9JSZ - chains A and B of the 16 polymer chains in the assembly; structure by electron microscopy, 3.18 A resolution.

[Chain A]
Name: Ago
Organism: Novosphingopyxis baekryungensis DSM 16222
Amino-acid sequence (485 residues; row label = number of the first residue in the row):
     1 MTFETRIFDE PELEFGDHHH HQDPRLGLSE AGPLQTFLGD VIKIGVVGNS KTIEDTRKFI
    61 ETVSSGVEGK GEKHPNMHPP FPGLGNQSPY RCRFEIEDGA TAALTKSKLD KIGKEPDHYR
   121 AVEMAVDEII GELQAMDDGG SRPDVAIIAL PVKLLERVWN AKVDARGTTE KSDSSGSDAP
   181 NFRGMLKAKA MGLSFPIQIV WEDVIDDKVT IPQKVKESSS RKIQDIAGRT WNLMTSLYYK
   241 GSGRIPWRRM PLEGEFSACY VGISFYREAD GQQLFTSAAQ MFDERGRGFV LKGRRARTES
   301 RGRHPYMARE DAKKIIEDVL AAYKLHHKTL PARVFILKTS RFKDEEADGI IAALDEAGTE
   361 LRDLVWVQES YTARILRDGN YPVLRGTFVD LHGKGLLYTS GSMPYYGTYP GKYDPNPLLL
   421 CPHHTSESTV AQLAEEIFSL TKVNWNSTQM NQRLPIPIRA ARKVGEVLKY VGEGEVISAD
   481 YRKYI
Not modelled in the structure: 163-178
Ion coordination: Mg2+: I485 (shared with 3 residues of chain C)
From the paper describing this entry:
  - self-association interface (contacts with another copy of this molecule); pairs are residue here / residue on that copy: R285-F256 (cation-pi contact), R287-E253
  - mutagenesis - E97A/G140A/R142A/R244A, Q134A/R142A/R295A/D480A, E253A/F256A/R285A/R287A/K324A/E360A: abolished catalytic activity
  - conformationally variable residues (loop rearrangement): Q280 to M307

[Chain B]
Name: Dren-apaz
Organism: Novosphingopyxis baekryungensis DSM 16222
Amino-acid sequence (442 residues; row label = number of the first residue in the row):
     1 MTKKITANQI IGEIGENEVR GRFLTLGWQF DGRSRLEAGI DGIAEVMNEG QPMARMIAVQ
    61 IKSTKEGKYT SESDTSFTYL LRTQDLAYWR GSNLPVIVVF YRQSDHSFYW KEVSRDAGPG
   121 ERRLNIDKVA DLFNASTVNK LAALTVPKTG LGYYVPPLGG GEDALINMLP LTLPNEMYIA
   181 STTYEPRKAI AVILNGDGPK RFDWVINGGT FWSFHDPRTS ACSEIVDIDQ VEAINTKELA
   241 LHDDIDEQNR FSHLLRQTLR YQTDSDLGWD KDHKALYFRA IEREVSRNFA YTSSKKKTDA
   301 NVVSVFKNSK DETRVSFVRH HAFSPRFELM ADQWYLIITP TYYYTTNGYA PHQFAAPLLA
   361 GKKRLDKSAA LRGQVIMWHR FLTQSDHEDL FHSEETPEAY LMFGEPPSIH LDVRVPEDGW
   421 VKEKVKRIDE AAQGEGLFSD DI
Not modelled in the structure: 1-5, 385-396, 425-442
From the paper describing this entry:
  - mutagenesis - E13A/N17A/R20A/Q29A/D31A/R33A/E45A, D41A, Q60A: abolished catalytic activity
  - mutagenesis - K62A: decreased catalytic activity

[How chain A and chain B interact]
Contacting residue pairs - 59 pairs, chain A then chain B:
  M1(A) - M330(B)
  M1(A) - Y335(B)
  M1(A) - P407(B)
  F3(A) - I166(B)  hydrophobic
  F3(A) - I409(B)
  T5(A) - H410(B)
  T5(A) - D412(B)
  I7(A) - V413(B)  hydrophobic
  Q22(A) - Y154(B)  hydrogen bond
  E72(A) - K148(B)
  P75(A) - L151(B)
  N76(A) - L151(B)
  N76(A) - G152(B)
  N76(A) - Y153(B)
  T372(A) - S324(B)
  T372(A) - R326(B)
  T372(A) - I337(B)
  T372(A) - T339(B)  hydrogen bond
  A373(A) - N167(B)
  A373(A) - I337(B)  hydrophobic
  R374(A) - I166(B)
  R374(A) - N167(B)  hydrogen bond (backbone-side chain)
  I375(A) - L165(B)
  L376(A) - A164(B)
  L376(A) - L165(B)  hydrogen bond (backbone-backbone)
  L376(A) - I166(B)
  L376(A) - N167(B)
  L376(A) - L371(B)  hydrophobic
  L376(A) - R372(B)
  L376(A) - V375(B)  hydrophobic
  R377(A) - E162(B)
  R377(A) - A164(B)
  R377(A) - R372(B)
  R377(A) - V415(B)
  D378(A) - E162(B)  hydrogen bond (backbone-side chain)
  D378(A) - R372(B)  salt bridge
  G379(A) - A369(B)
  N380(A) - K367(B)
  N380(A) - S368(B)
  N380(A) - A369(B)
  N380(A) - E417(B)  hydrogen bond
  N380(A) - E423(B)
  Y381(A) - E417(B)
  Y381(A) - W420(B)  hydrophobic
  Y381(A) - V421(B)  hydrogen bond (side chain-backbone)
  Y381(A) - E423(B)
  P382(A) - S368(B)
  L384(A) - V413(B)  hydrophobic
  L384(A) - V415(B)  hydrophobic
  L391(A) - M330(B)  hydrophobic
  K394(A) - E328(B)  salt bridge
  S402(A) - W420(B)
  M403(A) - W420(B)
  P404(A) - Y154(B)
  P404(A) - W420(B)  hydrophobic
  G407(A) - W420(B)
  Y409(A) - E423(B)
  Y413(A) - K363(B)
  Y413(A) - L371(B)
Also at the interface, not in a pair above, chain A (38 interface residues in all): T2, R6, H21, L26, E30, P80, H392, Y405, G411, K412
Also at the interface, not in a pair above, chain B (43 interface residues in all): P157, A331, I338, R364, D366, S408, L411, P416, K422

[Summary]
38 residues of chain A face 43 of chain B across their interface, with 7 hydrogen bonds and 2 salt bridges.
Polar contacts include D378(A)-R372(B), K394(A)-E328(B) and Q22(A)-Y154(B). From the paper:
E97A/G140A/R142A/R244A, Q134A/R142A/R295A/D480A and E253A/F256A/R285A/R287A/K324A/E360A of chain A abolish
catalytic activity; conformational variability at Q280(A); 7 substitutions were tested in all.
Here chain A is Ago and chain B is Dren-apaz, both from Novosphingopyxis baekryungensis DSM 16222. Entry 9JSZ
(active NbaSPARDA complexes) was determined by electron microscopy (same publication as 9JSB, 9JSP and 9JT2).
